PDB entry 1GVV | X-ray diffraction, 1.05 A resolution | chain A

# Chain A
Protein: Endothiapepsin
Organism: Endothia parasitica
Notes: EC 3.4.23.22
UniProt: P11838 (CARP_CRYPA); residues 1-330 here correspond to UniProt positions 90-419 (UniProt number = residue number + 89)
Amino-acid sequence (329 residues; numbered 1 to 330; 1 number in that range is skipped by the numbering (no residue carries it; nothing is unmodelled there); the number before each row is that of its first residue):
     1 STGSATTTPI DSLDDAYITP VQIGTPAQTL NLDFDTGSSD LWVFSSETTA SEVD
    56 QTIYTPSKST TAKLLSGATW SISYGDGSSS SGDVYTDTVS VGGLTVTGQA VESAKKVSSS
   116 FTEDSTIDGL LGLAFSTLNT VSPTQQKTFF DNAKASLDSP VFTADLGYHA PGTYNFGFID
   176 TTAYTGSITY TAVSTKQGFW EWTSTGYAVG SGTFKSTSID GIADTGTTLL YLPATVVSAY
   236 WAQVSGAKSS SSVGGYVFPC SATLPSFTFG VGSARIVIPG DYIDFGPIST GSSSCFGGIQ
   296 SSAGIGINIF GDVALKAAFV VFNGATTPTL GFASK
Modified residues: Asp54 ((3-amino-2,5-dioxo-1-pyrrolidinyl)acetic acid; SUI)
UniProt features mapped onto this chain:
  - active site: Asp35, Ser199
Disulfides: Cys255-Cys290
Covalently attached groups: covalent link Asp54-Gln56

# In short
Curated annotation (UniProt) lists active-site residues Asp35 and Ser199.
Chain A is Endothiapepsin (Endothia parasitica); the structure, Five Atomic Resolution Structures of
Endothiapepsin Inhibitor Complexes; implications for the Aspartic Proteinase Mechanism, was determined by
X-ray diffraction, deposited together with 1GVT, 1GVU, 1GVW and 1GVX.
